PDB entry 9PCX | electron microscopy, 4.03 A resolution (low resolution: residue-level contacts below are approximate; hydrogen-bond / salt-bridge calls are withheld) | chains L and M of the 14 polymer chains in the assembly

[Chain L (and M)]
Name: Synaptosomal-associated protein 25, Synaptosomal-associated protein 25, Alpha-soluble NSF attachment protein chimera
Source organism: Rattus norvegicus
Notes: chain M of this document is another copy of the same molecule, construct and numbering; everything in this record applies to it too
UniProt: P60881 (SNP25_RAT); residues -206 to -1 here correspond to UniProt positions 1-206 (UniProt number = residue number + 207)
Amino-acid sequence (518 residues; each row starts with the number of its first residue; numbers below 1 keep their minus sign (Met-222 is residue -222)):
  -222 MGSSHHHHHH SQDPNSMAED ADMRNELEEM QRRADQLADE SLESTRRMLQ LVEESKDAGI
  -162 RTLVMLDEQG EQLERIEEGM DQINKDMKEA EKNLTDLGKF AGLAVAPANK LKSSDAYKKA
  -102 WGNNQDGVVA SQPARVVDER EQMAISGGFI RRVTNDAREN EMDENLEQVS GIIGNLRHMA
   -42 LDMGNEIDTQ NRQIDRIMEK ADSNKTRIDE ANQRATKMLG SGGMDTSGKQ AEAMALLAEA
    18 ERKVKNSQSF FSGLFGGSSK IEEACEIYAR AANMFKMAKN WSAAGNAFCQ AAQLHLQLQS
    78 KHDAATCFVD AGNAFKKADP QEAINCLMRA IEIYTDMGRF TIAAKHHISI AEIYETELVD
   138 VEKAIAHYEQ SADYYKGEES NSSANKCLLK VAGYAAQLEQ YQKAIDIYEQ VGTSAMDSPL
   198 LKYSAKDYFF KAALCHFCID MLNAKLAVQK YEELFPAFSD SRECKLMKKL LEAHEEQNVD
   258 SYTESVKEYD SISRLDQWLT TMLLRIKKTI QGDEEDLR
Not modelled in the structure: -222 to -1, 287-295 (chain M: -222 to -1, 289-295)
Construct notes: expression tag (-222 to -207); conflict Ala-122 (Cys85 in P60881), Ala-119 (Cys88 in P60881), Ala-117 (Cys90 in P60881), Ala-115 (Cys92 in P60881); linker (0)
UniProt features mapped onto this chain:
  - region: Gly-96 to Val-87 (Interaction with ZDHHC13 and ZDHHC17)
  - site ((Microbial infection) Cleavage): Arg-27, Ile-26, Gln-10, Arg-9
  - modified residue: Thr-69 (Phosphothreonine), Ser-53 (Phosphoserine), Ser-20 (Phosphoserine)

[Interface between chain L and chain M]
Residue-residue contacts - 10 pairs, chain L then chain M:
  Arg47(L) with Asp113(M)
  Asn50(L) with Met114(M)
  Met51(L) with Thr112(M); Asp113(M)
  Lys53(L) with Glu155(M)
  Met54(L) with Thr112(M); Phe117(M)
  Lys56(L) with Asp150(M)
  Asn90(L) with Glu156(M)
  Lys94(L) with Glu156(M)
Other interface residues (no listed pair), chain L (10 interface residues in all): Lys93, Asp273
Other interface residues (no listed pair), chain M (10 interface residues in all): Gly115, Tyr151, Lys199

[Overview]
Chain L and chain M each contribute 10 residues to their interface.
Both chains are Synaptosomal-associated protein 25, Synaptosomal-associated protein 25, Alpha-soluble NSF
attachment protein chimera (Rattus norvegicus). Entry 9PCX (22bin20S complex (NSF-alphaSNAP-2:2
syntaxin-1a:SNAP-25), hydrolyzing, class 14) was determined by electron microscopy (same publication as 9OJR,
9OJU, 9OJZ, 9OK3, 9OK5, 9OKC and 17 further entries).
